PDB entry 2Q12 | X-ray diffraction, 1.79 A resolution | chain A

== Chain A ==
Molecule: DCC-interacting protein 13 alpha
Organism: Homo sapiens
Notes: fragment: residues 5-265, BAR domain
Reference sequence: Q9UKG1 (DP13A_HUMAN); numbering as in UniProt (aligned over 5-265)
Chain sequence (265 residues; numbered 1 to 265; the number before each row is that of its first residue):
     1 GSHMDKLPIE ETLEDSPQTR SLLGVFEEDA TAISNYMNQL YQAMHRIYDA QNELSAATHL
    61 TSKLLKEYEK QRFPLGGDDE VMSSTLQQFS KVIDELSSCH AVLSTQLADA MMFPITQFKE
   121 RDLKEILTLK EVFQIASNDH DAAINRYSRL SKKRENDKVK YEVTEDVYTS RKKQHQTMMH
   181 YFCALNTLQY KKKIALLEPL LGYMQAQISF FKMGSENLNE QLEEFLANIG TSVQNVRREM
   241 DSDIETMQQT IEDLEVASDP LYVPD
Not modelled in the structure: 1-12, 75-79, 260-265
Sequence notes: expression tag (1-4)
Modified residues: Mse4 (selenomethionine); Mse37, Mse44, Mse82, Mse111, Mse112, Mse178, Mse179, Mse204, Mse213, Mse240, Mse247 (selenomethionine; parent Met)
What the authors report for this chain:
  - mutagenesis - S16E/P17E: unchanged stability
  - mutagenesis - S16E/P17E, F210D/F211D: decreased expression
  - mutagenesis - V25D: decreased binding to Rab5
  - mutagenesis - N52A, N52R: unchanged binding to Rab5
  - mutagenesis - S16E/P17E, F210D/F211D: decreased stability

== Summary ==
The paper reports that S16E/P17E and F210D/F211D reduce expression; S16E/P17E and F210D/F211D reduce
stability.
Chain A is DCC-interacting protein 13 alpha (Homo sapiens); the structure, Crystal Structure of BAR domain of
APPL1, was determined by X-ray diffraction, deposited together with 2Q13.
